Entry 3PW5 (X-ray diffraction, 3.00 A resolution); this record covers chains A and B of the 3 polymer chains in the assembly.

# Chain A
Name: DNA polymerase IV
From: Sulfolobus solfataricus
Notes: EC 2.7.7.7
UniProt: Q97W02 (DPO4_SACS2); residues 2-342 here correspond to UniProt positions 1-341 (UniProt number = residue number - 1)
Amino-acid sequence (347 residues; numbered -4 to 342; the number before each row is that of its first residue; numbers below 1 keep their minus sign (His-4 is residue -4)):
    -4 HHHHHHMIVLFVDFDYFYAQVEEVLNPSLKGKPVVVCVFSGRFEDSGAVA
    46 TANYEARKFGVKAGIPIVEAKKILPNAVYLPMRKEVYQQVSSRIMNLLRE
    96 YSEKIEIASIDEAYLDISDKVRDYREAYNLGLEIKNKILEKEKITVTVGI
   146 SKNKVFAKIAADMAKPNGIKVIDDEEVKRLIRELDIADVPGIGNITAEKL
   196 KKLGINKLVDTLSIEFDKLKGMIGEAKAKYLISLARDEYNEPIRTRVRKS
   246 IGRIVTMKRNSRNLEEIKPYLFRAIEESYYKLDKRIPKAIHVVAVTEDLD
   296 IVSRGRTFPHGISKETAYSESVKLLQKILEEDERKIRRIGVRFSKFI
Disordered / not traced: -4 to 0
Differences from the reference sequence: expression tag (-4 to 1)
Metal / ion sites: Ca2+ site 1: Asp8, Phe9, Asp106 (together with dTTP); Ca2+ site 2: Asp8, Asp106, Glu107 (together with dTTP); Ca2+ site 3: Ala182, Ile187
Ligand contacts:
  - 8,9-dihydro-9-hydroxy-aflatoxin b1 (AFN): Tyr13, Lys79, Arg333
  - dTTP (TTP): Asp8, Phe9, Asp10, Tyr11, Phe12, Tyr13, Val44, Ala45, Thr46, Tyr49, Arg52, Ala58, Gly59, Asp106, Lys160
Swiss-Prot annotation at these positions:
  - active site: Glu107
  - binding site (Mg(2+)): Asp8, Asp106
  - site: Tyr13 (Substrate discrimination)

# Chain B
Molecule: 15-nt DNA strand
Sequence (15 nucleotides; each row starts with the number of its first residue):
   372 TTGAATCCTTCCCCC
Glycans and other covalent adducts: 8,9-dihydro-9-hydroxy-aflatoxin b1 (AFN) linked to DG374

# How chain A and chain B interact
Contacting residue pairs - 33 pairs, chain A then chain B:
  Val33(A) - DT372(B)  sugar contact
  Val33(A) - DT373(B)  base contact
  Phe34(A) - DT372(B)  sugar contact
  Ser35(A) - DT373(B)  phosphate contact
  Gly36(A) - DT372(B)  phosphate contact
  Ala43(A) - DT373(B)  base contact
  Val44(A) - DT373(B)  base contact
  Ala45(A) - DT373(B)  base contact
  Met77(A) - DT372(B)  base contact
  Met77(A) - DT373(B)  base contact
  Gly219(A) - DC379(B)  phosphate contact
  Glu220(A) - DC379(B)  hydrogen bond to the phosphate
  Ala221(A) - DC378(B)  phosphate contact
  Ala221(A) - DC379(B)  hydrogen bond to the phosphate
  Arg241(A) - DT377(B)  salt bridge to the phosphate
  Arg243(A) - DA375(B)  salt bridge to the phosphate
  Arg243(A) - DA376(B)  phosphate contact
  Lys244(A) - DA376(B)  hydrogen bond to the phosphate
  Lys244(A) - DT377(B)  phosphate contact
  Ser245(A) - DA375(B)  sugar contact
  Ser245(A) - DA376(B)  hydrogen bond to the phosphate
  Ile246(A) - DA375(B)  phosphate contact
  Gly247(A) - DA375(B)  hydrogen bond to the phosphate
  Arg248(A) - DT372(B)  phosphate contact
  Arg248(A) - DT373(B)  hydrogen bond to the phosphate
  Arg248(A) - DG374(B)  salt bridge to the phosphate
  Ile249(A) - DT373(B)  phosphate contact
  Ile249(A) - DG374(B)  hydrogen bond to the phosphate
  Val250(A) - DT373(B)  phosphate contact
  Thr251(A) - DT373(B)  hydrogen bond to the phosphate
  Lys276(A) - DG374(B)  salt bridge to the phosphate
  Arg337(A) - DG374(B)  sugar contact
  Arg337(A) - DA375(B)  salt bridge to the phosphate
Interface residues without a listed pair, chain A (27 interface residues in all): Lys79, Glu80, Lys215, Val242
Interface residues without a listed pair, chain B (9 interface residues in all): DT380

# Summary
27 residues of chain A and 9 residues of chain B are in contact, with 8 hydrogen bonds and 5 salt bridges.
Polar pairs include Glu220(A)-DC379(B), Ala221(A)-DC379(B) and Lys244(A)-DA376(B). Ligands of chain A: dTTP
and 8,9-dihydro-9-hydroxy-aflatoxin b1. Covalently linked 8,9-dihydro-9-hydroxy-aflatoxin b1: at DG374(B).
Chain A is DNA polymerase IV (Sulfolobus solfataricus) and chain B is a 15-nt DNA strand; the structure,
Ternary complex of Aflatoxin B1 Adduct modified DNA (AFB1-N7-Gua) with DNA Polymerase IV and incoming dTTP,
was determined by X-ray diffraction (same publication as 3PVX, 3PW0, 3PW2, 3PW4 and 3PW7).
